Entry 8P2A (X-ray diffraction, 2.00 A resolution); this record covers chain A.

Chain A:
Name: FMN-binding domain-containing protein
From: Streptomyces azureus
Reference sequence: A0A0K8PVQ4 (A0A0K8PVQ4_STRAJ); residues 2-89 here correspond to UniProt positions 157-244 (UniProt number = residue number + 155)
Sequence (89 residues; each row starts with the number of its first residue):
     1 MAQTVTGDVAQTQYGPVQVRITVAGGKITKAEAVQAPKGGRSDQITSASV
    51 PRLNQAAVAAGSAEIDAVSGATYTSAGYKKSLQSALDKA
Glycans and other covalent adducts: flavin mononucleotide (FMN) linked to Thr-72
Differences from the reference sequence: initiating methionine (1)
Residues lining bound ligands: FMN (flavin mononucleotide): Tyr-14, Pro-37, Arg-41, Ser-42, Ile-45, Val-68, Ser-69, Gly-70, Ala-71, Tyr-73, Thr-74
What the authors report for this chain:
  - binding site for flavin mononucleotide: Tyr-14, Ser-42, Ile-45, Gly-70, Thr-72, Tyr-73, Thr-74
  - post-translational modification sites: Thr-72

In short:
Flavin mononucleotide is covalently linked to Thr-72. The paper reports a binding site for flavin
mononucleotide at Tyr-14, Ser-42 and Ile-45 among others; a modification site at Thr-72.
Chain A is FMN-binding domain-containing protein (Streptomyces azureus); the structure, Crystal structure of
SaFMN3 domain 2, was determined by X-ray diffraction (same publication as 8P2B).
